PDB entry 6ODM | electron microscopy, 4.30 A resolution (low resolution: residue-level contacts below are approximate; hydrogen-bond / salt-bridge calls are withheld) | chains 5 and 6 of the 19 polymer chains in the assembly

# Chain 5
Name: Triplex capsid protein 1
Source organism: Human herpesvirus 1 strain KOS
UniProt: Q1T724 (Q1T724_HHV1); numbering as in UniProt (aligned over 1-465)
Amino-acid sequence (465 residues; numbered 1 to 465; the number before each row is that of its first residue):
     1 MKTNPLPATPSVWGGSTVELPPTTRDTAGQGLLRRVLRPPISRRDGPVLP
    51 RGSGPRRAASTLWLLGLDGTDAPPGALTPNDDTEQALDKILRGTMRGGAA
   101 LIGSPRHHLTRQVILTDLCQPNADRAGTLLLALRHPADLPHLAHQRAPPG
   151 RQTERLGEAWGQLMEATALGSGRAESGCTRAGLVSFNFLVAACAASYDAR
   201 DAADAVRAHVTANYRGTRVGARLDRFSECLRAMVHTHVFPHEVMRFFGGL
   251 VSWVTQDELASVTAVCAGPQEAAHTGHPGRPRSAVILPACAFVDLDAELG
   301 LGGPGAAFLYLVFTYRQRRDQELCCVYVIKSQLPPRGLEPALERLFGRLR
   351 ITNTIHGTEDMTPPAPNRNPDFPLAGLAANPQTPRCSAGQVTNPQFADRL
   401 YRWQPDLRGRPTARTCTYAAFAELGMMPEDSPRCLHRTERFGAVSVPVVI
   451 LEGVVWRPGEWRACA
Unresolved in the structure: 1-78
Disulfides: Cys193-Cys324

# Chain 6
Name: Triplex capsid protein 2
Source organism: Human herpesvirus 1 strain KOS
UniProt: G8H8D9 (G8H8D9_HHV1); numbering as in UniProt (aligned over 1-318)
Amino-acid sequence (318 residues; numbered 1 to 318; the number before each row is that of its first residue):
     1 MLADGFETDIAIPSGISRPDAAALQRCEGRVVFLPTIRRQLTLADVAHES
    51 FVSGGVSPDTLGLLLAYRRRFPAVITRVLPTRIVACPLDVGLTHAGTVNL
   101 RNTSPVDLCNGDPISLVPPVFEGQATDVRLDSLDLTLRFPVPLPSPLARE
   151 IVARLVARGIRDLNPSPRNPGGLPDLNVLYYNGSRLSLLADVQQLGPVNA
   201 ELRSLVLNMVYSITEGTTIILTLIPRLFALSAQDGYVNALLQMQSVTREA
   251 AQLIHPEAPALMQDGERRLPLYEALVAWLTHAGQLGDTLALAPVVRVCTF
   301 DGAAVVRSGDMAPVIRYP
Unresolved in the structure: 1-2, 123-126, 164-173, 191-194, 258-264

# Chain 5 / chain 6 interface
Pairs across the interface (69; chain 5 residue first):
  Arg106(5) - Leu92(6)
  Arg106(5) - Thr93(6)
  Arg106(5) - His94(6)
  Arg106(5) - Gly96(6)
  His108(5) - Gly96(6)
  His108(5) - Ile315(6)
  Leu109(5) - Phe300(6)
  Thr110(5) - Cys298(6)
  Thr110(5) - Phe300(6)
  Arg111(5) - Asn110(6)
  Arg111(5) - Thr299(6)
  Arg111(5) - Phe300(6)
  Arg111(5) - Asp301(6)
  Gln112(5) - Asn110(6)
  Gln112(5) - Ala304(6)
  Arg134(5) - Tyr181(6)
  His135(5) - Asn182(6)
  His135(5) - Gly183(6)
  Asp138(5) - Tyr180(6)
  Asp138(5) - Tyr181(6)
  Asp138(5) - Asn182(6)
  Asp138(5) - Gly183(6)
  His141(5) - Tyr180(6)
  Gln145(5) - Arg154(6)
  Arg180(5) - Cys109(6)
  Arg245(5) - Gly111(6)
  Arg245(5) - Asp112(6)
  Arg245(5) - Pro113(6)
  Arg245(5) - Pro146(6)
  Phe247(5) - Asn110(6)
  Cys266(5) - Arg296(6)
  Cys266(5) - Cys298(6)
  Ala267(5) - Pro318(6)
  Glu343(5) - Val246(6)
  Arg350(5) - Gln244(6)
  Ile351(5) - Leu241(6)
  Thr354(5) - Val237(6)
  Thr354(5) - Leu241(6)
  Thr354(5) - Gln244(6)
  Met361(5) - Gln233(6)
  Thr362(5) - Gln233(6)
  Pro363(5) - Gln233(6)
  Asn369(5) - Phe228(6)
  Asn369(5) - Ala229(6)
  Asn369(5) - Leu230(6)
  Pro370(5) - Ala229(6)
  Asp371(5) - Pro225(6)
  Asp371(5) - Ala229(6)
  Phe372(5) - Leu221(6)
  Phe372(5) - Pro225(6)
  Phe372(5) - Phe228(6)
  Leu374(5) - Thr222(6)
  Ala378(5) - Arg267(6)
  Ala379(5) - Arg267(6)
  Arg385(5) - Arg267(6)
  Trp403(5) - Phe228(6)
  Asp406(5) - Phe228(6)
  Leu407(5) - Phe228(6)
  Gly409(5) - Gln233(6)
  Arg410(5) - Leu227(6)
  Arg410(5) - Phe228(6)
  Arg410(5) - Tyr236(6)
  Pro411(5) - Tyr236(6)
  Pro411(5) - Val237(6)
  Trp456(5) - Pro318(6)
  Pro458(5) - Arg296(6)
  Pro458(5) - Tyr317(6)
  Glu460(5) - Arg149(6)
  Glu460(5) - Pro293(6)
Other interface residues (no listed pair), chain 5 (49 interface residues in all): Ala137, Gly268, Ile355, Pro364, Ala375, Pro405, Cys416, Arg457, Gly459
Other interface residues (no listed pair), chain 6 (48 interface residues in all): Ala95, Leu147, Glu150, Arg226, Ala232, Leu240, Glu266, Leu269

# Summary
49 residues of chain 5 face 48 of chain 6 across their interface.
Here chain 5 is Triplex capsid protein 1 and chain 6 is Triplex capsid protein 2, both from Human herpesvirus
1 strain KOS. Entry 6ODM (Herpes simplex virus type 1 (HSV-1) portal vertex-adjacent capsid/CATC, asymmetric
unit) was determined by electron microscopy, deposited together with 6OD7.
